Entry 3JAA (electron microscopy, 22.00 A resolution (very low resolution: no residue pairs are listed; an interface is given only as per-side residue counts)); this record covers chains A and T of the 3 polymer chains in the assembly.

[Chain A]
Protein: DNA polymerase eta
Organism: Homo sapiens
Notes: EC 2.7.7.7; fragment: catalytic core (residues 1-432)
Reference sequence: Q9Y253 (POLH_HUMAN); residues 1-432 here = UniProt positions 1-432
Sequence (435 residues; row label = number of the first residue in the row; numbers below 1 keep their minus sign (Gly-2 is residue -2)):
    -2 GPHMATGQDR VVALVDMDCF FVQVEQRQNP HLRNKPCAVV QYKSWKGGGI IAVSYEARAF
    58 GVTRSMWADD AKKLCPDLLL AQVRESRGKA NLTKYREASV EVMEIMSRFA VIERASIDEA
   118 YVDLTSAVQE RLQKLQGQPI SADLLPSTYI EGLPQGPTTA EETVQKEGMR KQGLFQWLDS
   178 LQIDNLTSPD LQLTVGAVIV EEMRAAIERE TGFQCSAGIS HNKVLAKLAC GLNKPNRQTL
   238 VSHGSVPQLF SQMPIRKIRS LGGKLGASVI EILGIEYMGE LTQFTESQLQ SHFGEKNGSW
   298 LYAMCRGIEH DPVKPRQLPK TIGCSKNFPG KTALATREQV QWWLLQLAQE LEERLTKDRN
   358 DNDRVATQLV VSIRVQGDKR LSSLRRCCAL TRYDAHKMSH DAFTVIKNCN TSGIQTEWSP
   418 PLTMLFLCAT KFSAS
Not modelled in the structure: 155-157, 411-412
Sequence notes: expression tag (-2 to 0)
Ion coordination: Mg2+ site 1: Asp13, Met14, Asp115 (together with DZ4); Mg2+ site 2: Asp13, Asp115, Glu116 (together with DZ4) (shared with 1 residue of chain P)
Ligand contacts:
  - DZ4 (2'-deoxy-5'-O-[(R)-hydroxy{[(R)-hydroxy(phosphonooxy)phosphoryl]amino}phosphoryl]adenosine), molecule 1: Asp13, Met14, Asp15, Cys16, Phe17, Phe18, Ile48, Ala49, Tyr52, Arg55, Arg61, Ile114, Asp115, Glu116, Lys231
  - DZ4, molecule 2: Arg256, Ser257, Leu262, Lys293, Asn294, Trp297
UniProt features mapped onto this chain:
  - binding site (Mg(2+)): Asp13, Met14, Asp115, Glu116
  - binding site (Mn(2+)): Asp13, Met14, Asp115, Glu116
  - binding site (a 2'-deoxyribonucleoside 5'-triphosphate): Arg61
  - natural variant: Val37 (deletion: In XPV), Leu75 (deletion: In XPV), Arg93 (R93P: In XPV), Arg111 (R111H: In XPV), Thr122 (T122P: In XPV), Gly153 (G153D: In a breast cancer sample), Thr191 (T191P: In XPV), Gly263 (G263V: In XPV), Val266 (V266D: In XPV), Gly295 (G295R: In XPV), Arg361 (R361S: In XPV)
  - mutagenesis: Tyr52 (Y52A/F: Reduces DNA polymerase activity; Y52E: Reduces DNA polymerase activity. Increases fidelity of replication and reduces translesion bypass), Arg61 (R61A: Reduces enzymatic activity by two-thirds), Ser62 (S62G: Increased DNA polymerase activity and translesion bypass compared to wild-type), Ala68 (A68S/V: Severe reduction in thymine dimer translesion bypass), Asn324 to Pro326 (Reduces binding to chromatin and to monoubiquitinated PCNA. Abolishes binding to monoubiquitinated PCNA; when associated with 705-E--H-713 Del)

[Chain T]
Molecule: 13-nt DNA strand
Notes: fragment: dna template
Sequence (13 nucleotides; numbered 1 to 13; the number before each row is that of its first residue):
     1 TCATTATGAC GCT
Not modelled in the structure: 1

[Chain A / chain T interface]
At this resolution (22 A) residue pairs are not listed: 31 residues of chain A and 11 of chain T lie at the interface.

[In short]
31 residues of chain A face 11 of chain T across their interface. Chain A binds compound DZ4. UniProt lists 4
Mg2+-binding residues, 4 Mn2+-binding residues, residue binding 2'-deoxyribonucleoside 5'-triphosphate
Arg61(A) and 7 mutagenesis sites on chain A.
Here chain A is DNA polymerase eta (Homo sapiens) and chain T is a 13-nt DNA strand. Entry 3JAA (HUMAN DNA
POLYMERASE ETA in COMPLEX WITH NORMAL DNA AND INCO NUCLEOTIDE (NRM)) was determined by electron microscopy
(same publication as 3JA9).
